7BTR - chains B and F of the 6 polymer chains in the assembly; structure by electron microscopy, 4.54 A resolution (low resolution: residue-level contacts below are approximate; hydrogen-bond / salt-bridge calls are withheld).

Chain B (and F):
Protein: Antirestriction protein ArdA
Source organism: Enterococcus faecalis EnGen0302
Notes: chain F of this document is another copy of the same molecule, construct and numbering; everything in this record applies to it too
UniProtKB: A0A0M2A928 (A0A0M2A928_ENTFL); residue numbers follow UniProt; this construct covers 1-165
Chain sequence (165 residues; numbered 1 to 165; the number before each row is that of its first residue):
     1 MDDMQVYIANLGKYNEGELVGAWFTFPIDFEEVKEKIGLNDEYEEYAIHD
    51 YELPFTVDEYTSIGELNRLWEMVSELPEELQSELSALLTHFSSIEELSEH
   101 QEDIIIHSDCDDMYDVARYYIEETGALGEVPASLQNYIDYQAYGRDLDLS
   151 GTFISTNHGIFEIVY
Disordered / not traced: 1-2

How chain B and chain F interact:
Pairs across the interface (18; chain B residue first):
  Leu127(B) - Leu134(F)
  Glu129(B) - Leu127(F)
  Glu129(B) - Glu129(F)
  Pro131(B) - Leu127(F)
  Ser133(B) - Ala126(F)
  Ser133(B) - Leu127(F)
  Ser133(B) - Tyr143(F)
  Leu134(B) - Leu127(F)
  Leu134(B) - Ile138(F)
  Asn136(B) - Asp146(F)
  Tyr137(B) - Tyr137(F)
  Tyr137(B) - Ile138(F)
  Tyr137(B) - Asp139(F)
  Tyr137(B) - Ala142(F)
  Tyr137(B) - Tyr143(F)
  Tyr137(B) - Asp146(F)
  Ile138(B) - Tyr137(F)
  Asp146(B) - Tyr137(F)
Interface residues without a listed pair, chain B (10 interface residues in all): Asp139

Overview:
Chain B and chain F each contribute 10 residues to their interface.
Chain B and chain F are both Antirestriction protein ArdA (Enterococcus faecalis EnGen0302); the structure,
EcoR124I-ArdA in the Restriction-Alleviation State, was determined by electron microscopy, deposited together
with 7BST, 7BTO, 7BTP and 7BTQ.
